PDB entry 7QJD | electron microscopy, 7.10 A resolution (low resolution: residue-level contacts below are approximate; hydrogen-bond / salt-bridge calls are withheld) | chains B and P of the 42 polymer chains in the assembly

== Chain B ==
Name: Gamma-tubulin complex component 3
Source organism: Homo sapiens
UniProt: Q96CW5 (GCP3_HUMAN); residue numbers follow UniProt; this construct covers 1-907
Chain sequence (907 residues; each row starts with the number of its first residue):
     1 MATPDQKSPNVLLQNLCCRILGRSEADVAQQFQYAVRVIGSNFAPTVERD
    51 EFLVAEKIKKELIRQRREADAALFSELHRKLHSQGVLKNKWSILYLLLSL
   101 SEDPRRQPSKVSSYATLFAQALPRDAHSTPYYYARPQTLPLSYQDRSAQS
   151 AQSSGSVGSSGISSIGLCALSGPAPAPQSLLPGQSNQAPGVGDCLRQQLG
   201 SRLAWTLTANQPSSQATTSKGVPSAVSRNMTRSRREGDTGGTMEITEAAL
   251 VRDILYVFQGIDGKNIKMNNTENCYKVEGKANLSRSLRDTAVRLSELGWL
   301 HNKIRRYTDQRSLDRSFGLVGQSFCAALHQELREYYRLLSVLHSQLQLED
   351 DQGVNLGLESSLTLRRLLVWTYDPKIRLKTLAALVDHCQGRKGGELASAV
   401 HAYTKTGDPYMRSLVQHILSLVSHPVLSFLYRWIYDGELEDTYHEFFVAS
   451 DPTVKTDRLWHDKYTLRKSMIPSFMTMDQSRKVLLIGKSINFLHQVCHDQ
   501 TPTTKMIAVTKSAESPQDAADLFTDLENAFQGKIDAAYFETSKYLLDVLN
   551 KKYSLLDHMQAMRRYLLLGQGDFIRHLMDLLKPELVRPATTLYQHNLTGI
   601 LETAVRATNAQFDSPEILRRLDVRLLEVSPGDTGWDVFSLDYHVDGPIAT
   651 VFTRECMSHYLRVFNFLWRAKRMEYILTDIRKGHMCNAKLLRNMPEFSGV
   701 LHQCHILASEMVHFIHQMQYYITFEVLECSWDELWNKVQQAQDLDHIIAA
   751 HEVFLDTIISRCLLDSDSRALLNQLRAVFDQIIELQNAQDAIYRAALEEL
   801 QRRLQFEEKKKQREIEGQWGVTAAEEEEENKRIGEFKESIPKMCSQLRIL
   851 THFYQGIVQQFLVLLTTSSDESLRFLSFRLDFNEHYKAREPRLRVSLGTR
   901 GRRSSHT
Disordered / not traced: 1-244, 348-360, 505-523, 816-822, 894-907
Swiss-Prot annotation at these positions:
  - modified residue: Ala2 (N-acetylalanine), Ser113 (Phosphoserine)

== Chain P ==
Name: Tubulin gamma-1 chain
Source organism: Homo sapiens
UniProt: P23258 (TBG1_HUMAN); residue numbers follow UniProt; this construct covers 1-451
Chain sequence (451 residues; row label = number of the first residue in the row):
     1 MPREIITLQLGQCGNQIGFEFWKQLCAEHGISPEGIVEEFATEGTDRKDV
    51 FFYQADDEHYIPRAVLLDLEPRVIHSILNSPYAKLYNPENIYLSEHGGGA
   101 GNNWASGFSQGEKIHEDIFDIIDREADGSDSLEGFVLCHSIAGGTGSGLG
   151 SYLLERLNDRYPKKLVQTYSVFPNQDEMSDVVVQPYNSLLTLKRLTQNAD
   201 CVVVLDNTALNRIATDRLHIQNPSFSQINQLVSTIMSASTTTLRYPGYMN
   251 NDLIGLIASLIPTPRLHFLMTGYTPLTTDQSVASVRKTTVLDVMRRLLQP
   301 KNVMVSTGRDRQTNHCYIAILNIIQGEVDPTQVHKSLQRIRERKLANFIP
   351 WGPASIQVALSRKSPYLPSAHRVSGLMMANHTSISSLFERTCRQYDKLRK
   401 REAFLEQFRKEDMFKDNFDEMDTSREIVQQLIDEYHAATRPDYISWGTQE
   451 Q
Disordered / not traced: 1-2, 42-44, 94-100, 178-179, 280-286, 307-312, 448-451
Swiss-Prot annotation at these positions:
  - binding site (GTP): Ala142 to Gly148
  - modified residue: Ser131 (Phosphoserine)
  - natural variant: Tyr92 (Y92C: In CDCBM4), Thr331 (T331P: In CDCBM4), Leu387 (L387P: In CDCBM4)

== Chain B / chain P interface ==
Residue-residue contacts (57; chain B residue first):
  Gly569(B) with Gly247(P)
  Gln570(B) with Pro246(P); Gly247(P)
  Gly571(B) with Gly247(P)
  Asp572(B) with Arg47(P); Pro246(P)
  Arg575(B) with Arg3(P); Glu133(P)
  Asn609(B) with Arg47(P); Lys48(P)
  Phe612(B) with Tyr60(P)
  Glu674(B) with Met249(P)
  Met685(B) with Asp200(P); Ile261(P)
  Cys686(B) with Pro162(P)
  Ala688(B) with Pro264(P)
  Lys689(B) with Asp200(P)
  Arg692(B) with Gln197(P)
  His702(B) with Thr263(P); Tyr443(P); Trp446(P)
  His705(B) with Pro262(P); Pro264(P)
  Ile706(B) with Pro262(P); Trp351(P)
  Ser709(B) with Pro262(P)
  Val712(B) with Ser259(P)
  His713(B) with Ser259(P); Pro353(P); Ala354(P); Gln357(P)
  His716(B) with Met249(P); Asn250(P); Gly255(P); Ser259(P); Gln357(P)
  Gln717(B) with Gln357(P)
  Tyr720(B) with Met249(P); Asn250(P); Gln357(P); Ala359(P)
  Thr723(B) with Tyr248(P)
  Phe724(B) with Val358(P); Ala359(P); Leu360(P)
  Cys729(B) with Pro330(P)
  Phe875(B) with His334(P)
  Phe882(B) with Arg341(P); Ser355(P)
  Asn883(B) with Phe348(P); Ile349(P); Gly352(P)
  Glu884(B) with Arg341(P)
  His885(B) with Pro350(P); Trp351(P); Gly352(P)
  Tyr886(B) with Pro353(P)
Also at the interface, not in a pair above, chain B (41 interface residues in all): Arg563, Ala607, Thr678, Arg681, Lys682, Glu725, Glu728, Asp732, Phe878, Leu880
Also at the interface, not in a pair above, chain P (48 interface residues in all): Asp46, Asp49, Asn158, Lys163, Asp252, Ile254, Ala258, Ala319, Leu321, Leu337, Gln338, Ile340

== In short ==
41 residues of chain B face 48 of chain P across their interface. Curated annotation (UniProt) lists 7
GTP-binding residues on chain P.
Chain B is Gamma-tubulin complex component 3 and chain P is Tubulin gamma-1 chain, both from Homo sapiens; the
structure, Structure of recombinant human gamma-Tubulin Ring Complex without actin, was determined by electron
microscopy, deposited together with 7QJ0, 7QJ1, 7QJ2, 7QJ3, 7QJ4 and 7QJE.
